PDB entry 9EJE | electron microscopy, 4.18 A resolution (low resolution: residue-level contacts below are approximate; hydrogen-bond / salt-bridge calls are withheld) | chains D and M of the 10 polymer chains in the assembly

== Chain D ==
Protein: Neuraminidase
Source organism: Influenza A virus
Notes: EC 3.2.1.18
UniProt: A0A223PX43 (A0A223PX43_9INFA); residues 0-393 here correspond to UniProt positions 80-473 (UniProt number = residue number + 80)
Amino-acid sequence (394 residues; row label = number of the first residue in the row; numbering starts at 0):
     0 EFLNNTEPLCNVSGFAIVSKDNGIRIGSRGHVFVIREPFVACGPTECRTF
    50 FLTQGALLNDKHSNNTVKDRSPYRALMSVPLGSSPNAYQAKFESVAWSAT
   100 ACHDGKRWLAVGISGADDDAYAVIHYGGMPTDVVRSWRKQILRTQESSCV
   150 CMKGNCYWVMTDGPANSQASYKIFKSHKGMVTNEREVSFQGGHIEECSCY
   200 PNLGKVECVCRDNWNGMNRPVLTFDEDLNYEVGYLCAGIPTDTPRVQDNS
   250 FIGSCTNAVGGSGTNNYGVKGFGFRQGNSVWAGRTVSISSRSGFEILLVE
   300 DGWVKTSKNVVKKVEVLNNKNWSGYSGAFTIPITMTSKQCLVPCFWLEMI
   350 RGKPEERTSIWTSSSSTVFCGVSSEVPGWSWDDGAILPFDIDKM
Disordered / not traced: 393
Disulfides: Cys41-Cys46, Cys101-Cys148, Cys150-Cys155, Cys196-Cys209, Cys198-Cys207, Cys235-Cys254, Cys343-Cys369
Covalently attached groups: N-acetylglucosamine (NAG) linked to Asn3, Asn63
Ion coordination: Ca2+: Asp211, Gly215, Asp241, Tyr266

== Chain M ==
Protein: NCS.1 Light Chain
Source organism: Homo sapiens
Amino-acid sequence (112 residues; each row starts with the number of its first residue):
     1 DIVMTQSPLSLPVTPGEPASISCRSSQSLLHSNGYTYLDWYLQKPGQSPQ
    51 LLIYLASNRASGVPDRFSGSGSGTYFTLKISRVEAEDVGVYYCMQAVQTP
   101 WTFGQGTKVEIK

== How chain D and chain M interact ==
Contacting residue pairs (10; chain D residue first):
  Asn64(D) - Leu30(M)
  Asn64(D) - Gly34(M)
  Val66(D) - Asn33(M)
  Lys67(D) - Asn33(M)
  Lys67(D) - Gly34(M)
  Lys67(D) - Tyr35(M)
  Asp68(D) - Tyr35(M)
  Arg69(D) - Tyr35(M)
  Asp116(D) - Tyr54(M)
  Asp117(D) - Tyr54(M)
Also at the interface, not in a pair above, chain M (9 interface residues in all): Ser32, Leu55, Asn58, Ser61

== Overview ==
7 residues of chain D face 9 of chain M across their interface. Covalently linked N-acetylglucosamine: at
Asn3(D) and Asn63(D). The Ca2+ site is built by Asp211(D), Gly215(D), Asp241(D) and Tyr266(D).
Here chain D is Neuraminidase (Influenza A virus) and chain M is NCS.1 Light Chain (Homo sapiens). Entry 9EJE
(NCS.1 Fab in complex with N5 NA of A/shorebird/Delaware Bay/309/2016 (DB16, H10N5) -- 3 Fabs) was determined
by electron microscopy (same publication as 9EIT, 9EJF and 9O9V).
